3ZIG - chain A; structure by X-ray diffraction, 2.50 A resolution.

Chain A:
Molecule: Sepf-like protein
From: Pyrococcus furiosus COM1
UniProt: I6V3Q6 (I6V3Q6_9EURY); numbering as in UniProt (aligned over 46-131)
Amino-acid sequence (86 residues; row label = number of the first residue in the row):
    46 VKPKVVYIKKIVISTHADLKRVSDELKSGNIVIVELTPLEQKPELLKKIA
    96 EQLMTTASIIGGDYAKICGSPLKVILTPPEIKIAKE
Unresolved in the structure: 46-48, 131
Modified positions: Mse99 (selenomethionine; parent Met)

In short:
Chain A is Sepf-like protein (Pyrococcus furiosus COM1); the structure, SepF-like protein from Pyrococcus
furiosus, was determined by X-ray diffraction (same publication as 3ZIH, 3ZII and 3ZIE).
